Entry 5HZW (X-ray diffraction, 4.45 A resolution (low resolution: residue-level contacts below are approximate; hydrogen-bond / salt-bridge calls are withheld)); this record covers chains A and B.

Chain A:
Protein: Maltose-binding periplasmic protein, Endoglin
Organism: Escherichia coli K12
UniProt: chimeric construct of P0AEX9, P17813: residues 56-422 from P0AEX9 (MALE_ECOLI) positions 27-393 (UniProt number = residue number - 29); residues 426-737 from P17813 positions 26-337 (UniProt number = residue number - 400)
Sequence (691 residues; each row starts with the number of its first residue):
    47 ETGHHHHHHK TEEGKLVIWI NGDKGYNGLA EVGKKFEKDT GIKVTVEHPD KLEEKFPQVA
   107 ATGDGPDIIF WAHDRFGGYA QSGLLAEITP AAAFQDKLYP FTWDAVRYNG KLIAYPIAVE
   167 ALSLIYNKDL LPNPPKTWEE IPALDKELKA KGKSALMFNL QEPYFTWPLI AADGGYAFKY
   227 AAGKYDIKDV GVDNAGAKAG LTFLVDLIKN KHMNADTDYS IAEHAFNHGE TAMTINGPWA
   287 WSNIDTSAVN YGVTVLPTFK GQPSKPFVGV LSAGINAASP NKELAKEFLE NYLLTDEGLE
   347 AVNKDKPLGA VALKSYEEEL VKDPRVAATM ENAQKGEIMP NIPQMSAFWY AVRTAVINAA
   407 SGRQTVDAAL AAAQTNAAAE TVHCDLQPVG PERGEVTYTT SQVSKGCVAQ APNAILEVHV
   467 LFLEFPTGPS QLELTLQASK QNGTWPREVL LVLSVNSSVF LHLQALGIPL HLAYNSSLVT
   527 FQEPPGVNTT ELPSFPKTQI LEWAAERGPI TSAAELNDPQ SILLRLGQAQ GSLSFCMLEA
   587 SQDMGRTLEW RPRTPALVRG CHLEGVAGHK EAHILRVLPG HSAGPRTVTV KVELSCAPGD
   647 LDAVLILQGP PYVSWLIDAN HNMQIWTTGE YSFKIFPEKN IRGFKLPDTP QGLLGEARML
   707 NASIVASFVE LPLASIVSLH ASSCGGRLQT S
Not modelled in the structure: 47-58, 488-491, 731-737
Construct notes: expression tag (47-55); engineered mutation Thr57 (Ile28 in P0AEX9), Ala137 (Asp108 in P0AEX9), Ala138 (Lys109 in P0AEX9), Ala227 (Glu198 in P0AEX9), Ala228 (Asn199 in P0AEX9), His270 (Ala241 in P0AEX9), His274 (Lys245 in P0AEX9), Ala294 (Lys265 in P0AEX9), Val367 (Ala338 in P0AEX9), Val372 (Ile343 in P0AEX9), Ala414 (Glu385 in P0AEX9), Ala417 (Lys388 in P0AEX9), Ala418 (Asp389 in P0AEX9), Asn422 (Arg393 in P0AEX9); linker (423-425)
Curated features (UniProtKB/Swiss-Prot):
  - region: Glu426 to Thr446 (OR1, N-terminal part), Gln670 to Phe682 (Essential for interaction with GDF2)
  - glycosylation (N-linked (GlcNAc...) asparagine): Asn488, Asn502, Asn521, Asn534, Asn707
Disulfides: Cys430-Cys607, Cys453-Cys582, Cys642-Cys730
Glycans and other covalent adducts: N-acetylglucosamine (NAG) linked to Asn502, Asn521
What the authors report for this chain:
  - mutagenesis - Q670A/I671A: abolished binding to Growth/differentiation factor 2 (chain B)
  - mutagenesis - D646A, Y677A, F690A: unchanged binding to Growth/differentiation factor 2 (chain B)
  - mutagenesis - D646A, Y677A, F690A: unchanged expression
  - disease-associated variants - L432H, L432R, G452D, G452V, C453R, L482H, V525D, L562R, L570P, C607R, L621P, I652T, L662P: decreased expression (citing earlier work)
  - disease-associated variants - W549C: decreased localization (citing earlier work)

Chain B:
Protein: Growth/differentiation factor 2
Organism: Homo sapiens
UniProt: Q9UK05 (GDF2_HUMAN); residues 1-110 here correspond to UniProt positions 320-429 (UniProt number = residue number + 319)
Sequence (110 residues; row label = number of the first residue in the row):
     1 SAGAGSHCQK TSLRVNFEDI GWDSWIIAPK EYEAYECKGG CFFPLADDVT PTKHAIVQTL
    61 VHLKFPTKVG KACCVPTKLS PISVLYKDDM GVPTLKYHYE GMSVAECGCR
Not modelled in the structure: 1-5
Curated features (UniProtKB/Swiss-Prot):
  - region: Ser83 to Tyr97 (Interaction with ENG)
Disulfides: Cys8-Cys74, Cys37-Cys107, Cys41-Cys109

Interface between chain A and chain B:
Residue-residue contacts (19; chain A residue first):
  Asn666(A) with Tyr97(B)
  His667(A) with Tyr97(B)
  Asn668(A) with Leu95(B); Lys96(B); Tyr97(B)
  Met669(A) with Leu95(B)
  Gln670(A) with Asp88(B); Val92(B); Pro93(B); Thr94(B)
  Ile671(A) with Pro93(B)
  Trp672(A) with Pro93(B)
  Tyr677(A) with Leu85(B); Pro93(B)
  Phe682(A) with Ala28(B); Ser83(B)
  Lys685(A) with Ile27(B); Lys30(B)
  Leu706(A) with Val92(B)
Other interface residues (no listed pair), chain A (14 interface residues in all): Phe679, Ile681, Ile687
Other interface residues (no listed pair), chain B (14 interface residues in all): Pro29, Gly91
From the paper, about this interface:
  - interface residues, chain A: Asn668(A), Gln670(A), Ile671(A), Phe682(A)
  - hot spots on chain A (mutagenesis) - F682V: abolished binding to Growth/differentiation factor 2 (chain B)
  - interface residues, chain B: Pro93(B), Thr94(B), Tyr97(B)

Overview:
The chain A/chain B interface involves 14 residues from each chain. Covalently linked N-acetylglucosamine: at
Asn502(A) and Asn521(A). The paper reports that L432H, L432R and G452D of chain A, among others, reduce
expression; interface residues Asn668(A), Gln670(A) and Pro93(B) among others; 19 substitutions were tested in
all.
Chain A is Maltose-binding periplasmic protein, Endoglin (Escherichia coli K12) and chain B is
Growth/differentiation factor 2 (Homo sapiens); the structure, Crystal structure of the orphan region of human
endoglin/CD105 in complex with BMP9, was determined by X-ray diffraction, deposited together with 5HZV, 5I04
and 5I05.
